1VFU - chain A; structure by X-ray diffraction, 3.10 A resolution.

Chain A:
Name: Neopullulanase 2
From: Thermoactinomyces vulgaris
Notes: EC 3.2.1.135
UniProtKB: Q08751 (NEP2_THEVU); residues 1-585 here = UniProt positions 1-585
Amino-acid sequence (585 residues; each row starts with the number of its first residue):
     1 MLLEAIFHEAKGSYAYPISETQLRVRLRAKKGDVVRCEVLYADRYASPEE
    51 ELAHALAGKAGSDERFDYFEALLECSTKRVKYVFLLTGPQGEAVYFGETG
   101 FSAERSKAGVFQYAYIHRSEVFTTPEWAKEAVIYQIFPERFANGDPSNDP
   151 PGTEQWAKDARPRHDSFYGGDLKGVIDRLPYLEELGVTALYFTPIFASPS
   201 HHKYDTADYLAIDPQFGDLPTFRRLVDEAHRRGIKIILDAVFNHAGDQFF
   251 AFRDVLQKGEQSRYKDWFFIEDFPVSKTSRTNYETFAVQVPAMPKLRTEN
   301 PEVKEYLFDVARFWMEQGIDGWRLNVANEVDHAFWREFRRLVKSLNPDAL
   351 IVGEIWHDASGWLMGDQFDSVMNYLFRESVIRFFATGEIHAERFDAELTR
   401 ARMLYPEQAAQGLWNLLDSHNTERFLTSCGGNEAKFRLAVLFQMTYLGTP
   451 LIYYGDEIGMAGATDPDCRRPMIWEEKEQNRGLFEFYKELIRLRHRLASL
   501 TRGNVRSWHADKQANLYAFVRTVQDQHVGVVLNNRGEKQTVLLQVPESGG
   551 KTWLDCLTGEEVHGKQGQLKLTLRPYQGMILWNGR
Differences from the reference sequence: engineered mutation N325 (Asp in Q08751), N421 (Asp in Q08751)
Bound ions: Ca2+: N143, D145, N148, D149, G169, D171
Swiss-Prot annotation at these positions:
  - active site: E354 (Proton donor)
  - binding site (Ca(2+)): N143, D145, N148, D149, G169, D171
  - binding site (substrate): H244, R323, D465, R469

In short:
N143, D145, N148, D149, G169 and D171 coordinate Ca2+. Curated annotation (UniProt) lists active-site residue
E354, 6 Ca2+-binding residues and 4 substrate-binding residues.
Chain A is Neopullulanase 2 (Thermoactinomyces vulgaris); the structure, Crystal structure of
Thermoactinomyces vulgaris R-47 amylase 2/gamma-cyclodextrin complex, was determined by X-ray diffraction
together with 3A6O, 1VFM and 1VFO from the same study.
